2WJ8 - chains Q and R of the 20 polymer chains in the assembly; structure by X-ray diffraction, 3.29 A resolution.

== Chain Q (and R) ==
Name: Nucleoprotein
Source organism: Human respiratory syncytial virus a strain long
Notes: chain R of this document is another copy of the same molecule, construct and numbering; everything in this record applies to it too
Reference sequence: P03418 (NCAP_HRSVA); numbering as in UniProt (aligned over 1-391)
Amino-acid sequence (391 residues; numbered 1 to 391; the number before each row is that of its first residue):
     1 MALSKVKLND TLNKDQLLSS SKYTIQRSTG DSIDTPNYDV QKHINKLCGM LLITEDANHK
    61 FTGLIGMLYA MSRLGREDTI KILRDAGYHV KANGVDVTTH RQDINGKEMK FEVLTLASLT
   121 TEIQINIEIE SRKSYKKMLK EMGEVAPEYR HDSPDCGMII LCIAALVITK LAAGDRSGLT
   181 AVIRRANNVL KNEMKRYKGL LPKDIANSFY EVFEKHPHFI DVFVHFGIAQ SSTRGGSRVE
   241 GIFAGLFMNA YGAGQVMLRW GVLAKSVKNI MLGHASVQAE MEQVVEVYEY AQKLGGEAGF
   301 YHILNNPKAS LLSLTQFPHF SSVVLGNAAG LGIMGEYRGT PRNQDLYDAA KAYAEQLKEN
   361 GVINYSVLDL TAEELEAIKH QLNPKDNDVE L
Disordered / not traced: 1, 376-391 (chain R: 1, 378-391)
Curated features (UniProtKB/Swiss-Prot):
  - region: Arg338 to Asn364 (Interaction with the phosphoprotein)
  - modified residue: Tyr38 (Phosphotyrosine)
  - natural variant: Val267 (V267I: In strain: Cold-passage attenuated)
  - mutagenesis: Tyr23 (Y23D/F: 65% loss of transcription but no effect on replication), Tyr38 (Y38D/F: 45% loss of transcription but no effect on replication), Tyr69 (Y69F: Increased transcription and 50% loss of replication), Arg132 (R132A: Almost complete loss of viral RNA synthesis)

== How chain Q and chain R interact ==
Pairs across the interface (113; chain Q residue first):
  Tyr38(Q) with Gln26(R), hydrogen bond; Ser28(R); His89(R)
  Gln41(Q) with Gln26(R), hydrogen bond (side chain-backbone); Arg27(R); Ser28(R), hydrogen bond (side chain-backbone)
  Lys42(Q) with Ser28(R); Gly30(R), hydrogen bond (side chain-backbone); Asp31(R), salt bridge
  Arg73(Q) with Ile25(R); Gln26(R), hydrogen bond (backbone-backbone); Arg27(R)
  Leu74(Q) with Thr24(R); Ile25(R), hydrophobic
  Asp78(Q) with Tyr23(R); Thr24(R), hydrogen bond
  Lys81(Q) with Tyr23(R)
  Ile82(Q) with Tyr23(R), hydrophobic
  Asp85(Q) with Tyr23(R), hydrogen bond
  His225(Q) with Lys22(R), hydrogen bond; Tyr23(R)
  Phe226(Q) with Ile25(R), hydrophobic
  Ile228(Q) with Leu17(R); Leu18(R); Ser21(R)
  Ala229(Q) with Ser21(R); Tyr23(R); Ile25(R)
  Gln230(Q) with Ile25(R); Pro307(R)
  Ser231(Q) with Leu18(R); Pro307(R)
  Ser232(Q) with Leu18(R), hydrogen bond (side chain-backbone); Ser21(R)
  Thr233(Q) with Arg27(R), hydrogen bond; Ala86(R), hydrogen bond (side chain-backbone); Asn306(R); Pro307(R)
  Arg234(Q) with Ile82(R), hydrogen bond (side chain-backbone); Asp85(R); Ala86(R); Asp221(R), salt bridge; His225(R); Leu304(R); Asn306(R), hydrogen bond (backbone-side chain)
  Gly235(Q) with Arg27(R), hydrogen bond (backbone-side chain); Asn305(R); Asn306(R)
  Gly236(Q) with Arg27(R); Tyr88(R); Pro217(R); Asn305(R), hydrogen bond (backbone-side chain)
  Ser237(Q) with Pro217(R); Asn305(R)
  Glu240(Q) with Arg27(R), salt bridge
  Ala244(Q) with Pro307(R), hydrophobic
  Met248(Q) with Lys14(R); Leu18(R), hydrophobic
  Tyr251(Q) with Asp10(R); Asn13(R); Lys14(R); Leu17(R), hydrophobic
  Leu258(Q) with Leu8(R), hydrophobic
  Arg259(Q) with Leu8(R); Asp10(R), salt bridge
  Val262(Q) with Val6(R); Lys7(R); Glu282(R)
  Lys265(Q) with Leu3(R); Ser4(R); Val6(R), hydrogen bond (side chain-backbone); Lys7(R); Glu282(R), salt bridge
  Ser266(Q) with Ala279(R); Glu282(R); Gln283(R)
  Leu272(Q) with Leu3(R), hydrophobic
  Gln278(Q) with Leu3(R)
  Met281(Q) with Leu3(R), hydrophobic
  Val285(Q) with Ala2(R); Lys5(R)
  Tyr288(Q) with Val6(R); Lys7(R)
  Glu289(Q) with Lys5(R), salt bridge
  Ala291(Q) with Leu8(R), hydrophobic
  Gln292(Q) with Lys5(R); Lys7(R); Leu8(R)
  Gly295(Q) with Asn13(R); Gln16(R)
  Gly296(Q) with Asn13(R); Gln16(R), hydrogen bond (backbone-side chain); Leu17(R)
  Phe300(Q) with Leu17(R), hydrophobic
  Gly361(Q) with His274(R), hydrogen bond (backbone-side chain)
  Val362(Q) with Ala275(R), hydrogen bond (backbone-backbone)
  Ile363(Q) with Ile270(R); Met271(R), hydrophobic; Gly273(R); His274(R)
  Asn364(Q) with Gly273(R), hydrogen bond (backbone-backbone)
  Tyr365(Q) with Ile270(R), hydrophobic
  Val367(Q) with Gln278(R)
  Leu368(Q) with Lys268(R); Asn269(R); Ile270(R), hydrophobic; Gly273(R)
  Asp369(Q) with Lys268(R), hydrogen bond (backbone-side chain)
  Leu370(Q) with Ile270(R), hydrophobic
  Thr371(Q) with Lys268(R); Asn364(R)
  Leu375(Q) with Ile270(R), hydrophobic; Tyr353(R)
Other interface residues (no listed pair), chain Q (60 interface residues in all): Pro147, Arg238, Gly245, Gly261, Val267, Leu294, Glu297, Phe320
Other interface residues (no listed pair), chain R (51 interface residues in all): Lys215, Lys308, Ser310

== Overview ==
60 residues of chain Q face 51 of chain R across their interface; the contacts include 21 hydrogen bonds and 6
salt bridges. Among the polar pairs are Lys42(Q)-Asp31(R), Arg234(Q)-Asp221(R) and Glu240(Q)-Arg27(R). Curated
annotation (UniProt) lists 4 mutagenesis sites on chain Q.
Both chains are Nucleoprotein (Human respiratory syncytial virus a strain long). Entry 2WJ8 (Respiratory
Syncitial Virus RiboNucleoProtein) was determined by X-ray diffraction.
